Entry 4IQ4 (X-ray diffraction, 3.50 A resolution); this record covers chains A and F of the 6 polymer chains in the assembly.

Chain A (and F):
Name: Non-haem bromoperoxidase BPO-A2, Matrix protein 1
Source organism: Streptomyces aureofaciens
Notes: EC 1.11.1.-; chain F of this document is another copy of the same molecule, construct and numbering; everything in this record applies to it too
UniProt: chimeric construct of P29715, P03485: residues 0-277 from P29715 (BPOA2_STRAU) positions 1-278 (UniProt number = residue number + 1); residues 286-447 from P03485 positions 3-164 (UniProt number = residue number - 283)
Chain sequence (456 residues; row label = number of the first residue in the row; numbering starts at 0):
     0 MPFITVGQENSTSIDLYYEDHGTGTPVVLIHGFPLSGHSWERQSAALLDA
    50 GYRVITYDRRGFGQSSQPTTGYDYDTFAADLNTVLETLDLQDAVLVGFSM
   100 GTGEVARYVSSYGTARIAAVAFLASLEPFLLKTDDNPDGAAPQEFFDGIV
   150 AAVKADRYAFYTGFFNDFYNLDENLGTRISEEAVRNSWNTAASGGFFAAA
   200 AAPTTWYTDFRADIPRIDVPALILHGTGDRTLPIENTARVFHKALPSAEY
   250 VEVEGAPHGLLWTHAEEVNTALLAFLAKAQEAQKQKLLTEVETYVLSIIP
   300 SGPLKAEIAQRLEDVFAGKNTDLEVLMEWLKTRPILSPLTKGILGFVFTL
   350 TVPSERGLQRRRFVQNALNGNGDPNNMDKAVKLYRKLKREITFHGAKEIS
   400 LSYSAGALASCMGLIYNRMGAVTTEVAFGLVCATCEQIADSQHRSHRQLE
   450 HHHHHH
Disordered / not traced: 0, 441-455
Sequence notes: engineered mutation T24 (Gln25 in P29715), A118 (Lys119 in P29715); linker (278-285); expression tag (448-455)

Interface between chain A and chain F:
Pairs across the interface (13):
  V5(A) - N370(F)
  G6(A) - N370(F)
  Q7(A) - N370(F)  hydrogen bond (backbone-backbone)
  Q7(A) - G371(F)
  Q7(A) - P373(F)
  E85(A) - S440(F)
  S109(A) - I334(F)
  S110(A) - I334(F)  hydrogen bond (side chain-backbone)
  A211(A) - P333(F)  hydrophobic
  A211(A) - I334(F)
  R215(A) - P299(F)
  R215(A) - S300(F)  hydrogen bond (side chain-backbone)
  R215(A) - I334(F)
Interface residues without a listed pair, chain A (12 interface residues in all): D74, Y111, R115, D212
Interface residues without a listed pair, chain F (12 interface residues in all): L335, S336, P337, D372

In short:
Chain A and chain F each contribute 12 residues to their interface, with 3 hydrogen bonds. Polar contacts
include S110(A)-I334(F), R215(A)-S300(F) and Q7(A)-N370(F).
Both chains are Non-haem bromoperoxidase BPO-A2, Matrix protein 1 (Streptomyces aureofaciens). Entry 4IQ4
(Structure of a 16 nm protein cage designed by fusing symmetric oligomeric domains, triple mutant, P21212 ...)
was determined by X-ray diffraction together with 4ITV and 4IVJ from the same study.
